Entry 9CL2 (electron microscopy, 2.42 A resolution); this record covers chains Ab and Bc of the 9 polymer chains in the assembly.

== Chain Ab ==
Name: Particulate methane monooxygenase alpha subunit
Organism: Methylococcus capsulatus str. Bath
UniProt: G1UBD1 (PMOB_METCA); residue numbers follow UniProt; this construct covers 33-414
Amino-acid sequence (382 residues; each row starts with the number of its first residue):
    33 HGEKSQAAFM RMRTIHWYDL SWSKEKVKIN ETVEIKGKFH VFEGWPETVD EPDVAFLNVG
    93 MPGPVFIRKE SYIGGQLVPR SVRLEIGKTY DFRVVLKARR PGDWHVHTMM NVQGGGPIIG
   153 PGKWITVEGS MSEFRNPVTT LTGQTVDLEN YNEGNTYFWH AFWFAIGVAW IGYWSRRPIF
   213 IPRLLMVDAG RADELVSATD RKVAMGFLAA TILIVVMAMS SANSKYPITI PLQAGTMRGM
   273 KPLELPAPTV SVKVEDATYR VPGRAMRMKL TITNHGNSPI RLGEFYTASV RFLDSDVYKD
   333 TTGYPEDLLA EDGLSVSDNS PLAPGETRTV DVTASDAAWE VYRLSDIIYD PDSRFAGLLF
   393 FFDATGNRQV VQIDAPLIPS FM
Ion coordination: Cu ion site 1: H33, H137, H139; Cu ion site 2: H48, H72
Ligand contacts:
  - A1A0P ((2R)-3-{[(R)-(2-aminoethoxy)(hydroxy)phosphoryl]oxy}-2-(hexadecanoyloxy)propyl (9Z)-heptadec-9-enoate), molecule 1: F194, A197, I198, T231, K234, V235, F239, A242, I246
  - A1A0P, molecule 2: F196, I203, G204, S207, R208
  - A1A0P, molecule 3: R233, M237, L240, A241, I244, L245
  - A1A0P, molecule 4: I244, V248, S252, N255
  - A1A0P, molecule 5: I244, V248, M251, N255

== Chain Bc ==
Name: Particulate methane monooxygenase gamma subunit
Organism: Methylococcus capsulatus str. Bath
Notes: EC 1.14.13.25
UniProt: Q603F1 (Q603F1_METCA); residues 42-280 here correspond to UniProt positions 13-251 (UniProt number = residue number - 29)
Amino-acid sequence (239 residues; numbered 42 to 280; the number before each row is that of its first residue):
    42 EAPLLDKKWL TFALAIYTVF YLWVRWYEGV YGWSAGLDSF APEFETYWMN FLYTEIVLEI
   102 VTASILWGYL WKTRDRNLAA LTPREELRRN FTHLVWLVAY AWAIYWGASY FTEQDGTWHQ
   162 TIVRDTDFTP SHIIEFYLSY PIYIITGFAA FIYAKTRLPF FAKGISLPYL VLVVGPFMIL
   222 PNVGLNEWGH TFWFMEELFV APLHYGFVIF GWLALAVMGT LTQTFYSFAQ GGLGQSLCE
Ion coordination: Cu ion: N227, H231, H245
Ligand contacts:
  - A1A0P ((2R)-3-{[(R)-(2-aminoethoxy)(hydroxy)phosphoryl]oxy}-2-(hexadecanoyloxy)propyl (9Z)-heptadec-9-enoate), molecule 1: L46, K48, L51, L55, W143
  - A1A0P, molecule 2: K49, W50, F53, L99, T103, I106, L107, Y110
  - A1A0P, molecule 3: W50, F53, A54, I57, Y58, F61, T103, L107, Y110, L111, E126, R129, R130, T133, V136, W137, I183, T187, Y194, R198
  - A1A0P, molecule 4: T59, L63, R66, W67, G70, V71, W143, Y146, W147, Y151
  - A1A0P, molecule 5: V60, F61, W64, Y68, Y72, T87, Y88, N91, F92, T95, E96, L99, E100, L179, I183
  - A1A0P, molecule 6: S80, F81, L93, Y94, I97, I101, D168, F169, Y178, L221, P222, V224
  - A1A0P, molecule 7: I97, E100, W108, Y178, P182, I185, I186, L221
  - A1A0P, molecule 8: I101, S105, W108, W112, I193
  - A1A0P, molecule 9: W108, W112, F189, F192, I193, K196, I206, L211, V214, V215
  - A1A0P, molecule 10: L208, L211, V212, V215, G216, M219, F251, W253, L254
  - A1A0P, molecule 11: N223, L226, W229, F233, W234, G247, I250, F251
  - A1A0P, molecule 12: W234, F235, P243, Y246
  - A1A0P, molecule 13: F235, L239, V241, A242, P243, Y246, I250, W253

== Interface between chain Ab and chain Bc ==
Residue-residue contacts (27; chain Ab residue first):
  H33(Ab) - L78(Bc)
  H33(Ab) - D79(Bc)
  H33(Ab) - V164(Bc)
  G34(Ab) - D166(Bc)
  K36(Ab) - D79(Bc)
  K36(Ab) - F81(Bc)
  S37(Ab) - F81(Bc)
  S37(Ab) - D166(Bc)  hydrogen bond (side chain-backbone)
  M93(Ab) - T162(Bc)
  P94(Ab) - W74(Bc)
  P94(Ab) - L78(Bc)  hydrophobic
  P94(Ab) - T162(Bc)
  P94(Ab) - I163(Bc)  hydrophobic
  V144(Ab) - E237(Bc)
  Q145(Ab) - E237(Bc)
  G146(Ab) - E237(Bc)  hydrogen bond (backbone-side chain)
  G147(Ab) - M236(Bc)
  G147(Ab) - E237(Bc)
  G148(Ab) - M236(Bc)
  F212(Ab) - F266(Bc)  hydrophobic
  I213(Ab) - F266(Bc)  hydrophobic
  I213(Ab) - F269(Bc)  hydrophobic
  I213(Ab) - L278(Bc)  hydrophobic
  P214(Ab) - L278(Bc)  hydrophobic
  L217(Ab) - G275(Bc)
  D220(Ab) - Y267(Bc)  hydrogen bond
  R375(Ab) - F81(Bc)
Other interface residues (no listed pair), chain Ab (22 interface residues in all): G95, R132, P149, I151, L216
Other interface residues (no listed pair), chain Bc (17 interface residues in all): S80, L274

== Summary ==
22 residues of chain Ab face 17 of chain Bc across their interface; the contacts include 3 hydrogen bonds.
Polar contacts include S37(Ab)-D166(Bc), G146(Ab)-E237(Bc) and D220(Ab)-Y267(Bc). Bound to chain Ab: 5 copies
of compound A1A0P. Chain Bc binds 13 copies of compound A1A0P.
Here chain Ab is Particulate methane monooxygenase alpha subunit and chain Bc is Particulate methane
monooxygenase gamma subunit, both from Methylococcus capsulatus str. Bath. Entry 9CL2 (Particulate methane
monooxygenase in washed native membranes) was determined by electron microscopy (same publication as 9CL1,
9CL3, 9CL4, 9CL5 and 9CL6).
